Entry 3LCO (X-ray diffraction, 3.40 A resolution); this record covers chain A.

[Chain A]
Protein: Macrophage colony-stimulating factor 1 receptor
Organism: Homo sapiens
Notes: EC 2.7.10.1; fragment: Kinase Domain
UniProt: P07333 (CSF1R_HUMAN); the construct lacks a stretch of the UniProt sequence and is renumbered around it, so the offset changes along the chain: 550-686 = UniProt 550-686; 733-741 = UniProt 687-695; 742-919 = UniProt 742-919
Amino-acid sequence (324 residues; row label = number of the first residue in the row; note: 46 numbers in that range are skipped by the numbering (no residue carries them; nothing is unmodelled there)):
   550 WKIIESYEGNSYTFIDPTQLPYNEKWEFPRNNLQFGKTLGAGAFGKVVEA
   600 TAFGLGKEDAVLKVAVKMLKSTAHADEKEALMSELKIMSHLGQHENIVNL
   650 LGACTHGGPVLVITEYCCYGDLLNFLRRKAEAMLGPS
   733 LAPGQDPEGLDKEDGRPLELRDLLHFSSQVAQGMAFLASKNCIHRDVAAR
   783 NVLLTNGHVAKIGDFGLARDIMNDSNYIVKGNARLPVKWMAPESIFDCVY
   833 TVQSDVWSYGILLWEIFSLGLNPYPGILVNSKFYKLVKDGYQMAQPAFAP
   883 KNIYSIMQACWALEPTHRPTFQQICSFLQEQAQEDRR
Disordered / not traced: 550, 555-562, 733-746, 812-815, 916-919
Sequence notes: conflict A734 (Ser688 in P07333)
Swiss-Prot annotation at these positions:
  - binding site (ATP): L588 to V596, K616
  - modified residue (Phosphotyrosine): Y561, Y809
  - region: D796 to P818 (Activation loop)
  - active site: D778 (Proton acceptor)
Ligand contacts: LC0 (3-({4-methoxy-5-[(4-methoxybenzyl)oxy]pyridin-2-yl}methoxy)-5-(1-methyl-1H-pyrazol-4-yl)pyrazin-2-amine): L588, V596, A614, K616, E633, M637, L640, V647, T663, E664, Y665, C666, G669, L769, H776, N783, L785, I794, G795, D796, F797

[Summary]
Chain A binds compound LC0. Curated annotation (UniProt) lists 10 ATP-binding residues and active-site residue
D778.
Chain A is Macrophage colony-stimulating factor 1 receptor (Homo sapiens); the structure, Inhibitor Bound to A
DFG-Out structure of the Kinase Domain of CSF-1R, was determined by X-ray diffraction, deposited together with
3LCD.
